Entry 3PP4 (X-ray diffraction, 1.60 A resolution); this record covers chains H and L of the 3 polymer chains in the assembly.

Chain H:
Protein: GA101 Fab heavy chain
Organism: Mus musculus
Notes: antibody fragment or engineered binder
Chain sequence (224 residues; row label = number of the first residue in the row):
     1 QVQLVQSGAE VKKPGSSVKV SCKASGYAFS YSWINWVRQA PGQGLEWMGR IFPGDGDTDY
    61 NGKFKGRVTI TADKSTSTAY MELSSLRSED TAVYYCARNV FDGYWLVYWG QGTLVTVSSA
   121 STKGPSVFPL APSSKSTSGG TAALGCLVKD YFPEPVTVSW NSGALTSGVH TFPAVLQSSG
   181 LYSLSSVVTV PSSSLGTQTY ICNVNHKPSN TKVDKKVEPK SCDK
Disordered / not traced: 221-224
Disulfide bonds: Cys22-Cys96, Cys146-Cys202
Reported in the primary citation:
  - binding site for chloride ion: Asn35, Arg50

Chain L:
Protein: GA101 Fab light chain
Organism: Mus musculus
Notes: antibody fragment or engineered binder
Chain sequence (219 residues; numbered 1 to 219; the number before each row is that of its first residue):
     1 DIVMTQTPLS LPVTPGEPAS ISCRSSKSLL HSNGITYLYW YLQKPGQSPQ LLIYQMSNLV
    61 SGVPDRFSGS GSGTDFTLKI SRVEAEDVGV YYCAQNLELP YTFGGGTKVE IKRTVAAPSV
   121 FIFPPSDEQL KSGTASVVCL LNNFYPREAK VQWKVDNALQ SGNSQESVTE QDSKDSTYSL
   181 SSTLTLSKAD YEKHKVYACE VTHQGLSSPV TKSFNRGEC
Disulfide bonds: Cys23-Cys93, Cys139-Cys199
Reported in the primary citation:
  - binding site for chloride ion: Tyr101

How chain H and chain L interact:
Pairs across the interface (77):
  Asn35(H) - Tyr101(L)
  Gln39(H) - Gln43(L)  hydrogen bond
  Gln39(H) - Tyr92(L)  hydrogen bond
  Gly44(H) - Tyr92(L)
  Gly44(H) - Gly105(L)
  Leu45(H) - Tyr92(L)  hydrophobic
  Leu45(H) - Phe103(L)
  Trp47(H) - Leu99(L)  hydrophobic
  Trp47(H) - Pro100(L)  hydrophobic
  Trp47(H) - Tyr101(L)
  Arg50(H) - Tyr101(L)  hydrogen bond
  Asp59(H) - Leu99(L)
  Asn61(H) - Pro100(L)
  Tyr95(H) - Gln43(L)  hydrogen bond
  Tyr95(H) - Ser48(L)
  Tyr95(H) - Pro49(L)
  Gly103(H) - Tyr39(L)  hydrogen bond (backbone-side chain)
  Gly103(H) - Tyr54(L)
  Gly103(H) - Gln55(L)
  Tyr104(H) - Tyr39(L)
  Tyr104(H) - Leu51(L)
  Tyr104(H) - Tyr54(L)
  Trp105(H) - Tyr39(L)  hydrophobic
  Trp105(H) - Tyr41(L)
  Trp105(H) - Ala94(L)  hydrophobic
  Trp105(H) - Gln95(L)
  Trp105(H) - Asn96(L)
  Trp105(H) - Tyr101(L)  hydrophobic
  Leu106(H) - Tyr41(L)  hydrogen bond (backbone-side chain)
  Leu106(H) - Leu51(L)
  Val107(H) - Leu51(L)  hydrophobic
  Trp109(H) - Tyr41(L)  hydrophobic
  Trp109(H) - Pro49(L)
  Gly110(H) - Ser48(L)  hydrogen bond (backbone-side chain)
  Gln111(H) - Ser48(L)
  Val127(H) - Glu128(L)
  Phe128(H) - Ser126(L)
  Phe128(H) - Glu128(L)
  Phe128(H) - Gln129(L)
  Pro129(H) - Ser126(L)
  Pro129(H) - Glu128(L)
  Leu130(H) - Phe123(L)
  Leu130(H) - Val138(L)  hydrophobic
  Ala131(H) - Phe123(L)
  Lys135(H) - Phe121(L)
  Lys135(H) - Ile122(L)  hydrogen bond (backbone-backbone)
  Lys135(H) - Ser213(L)
  Ser136(H) - Phe121(L)
  Ser136(H) - Phe123(L)
  Thr137(H) - Phe121(L)
  Ser138(H) - Ser119(L)
  Ser138(H) - Phe121(L)
  Ala143(H) - Phe121(L)  hydrophobic
  Ala143(H) - Phe123(L)
  Leu147(H) - Ser136(L)
  Lys149(H) - Gln129(L)
  Lys149(H) - Ser136(L)
  His170(H) - Asn142(L)
  His170(H) - Asn143(L)  hydrogen bond
  His170(H) - Ser179(L)  hydrogen bond
  Phe172(H) - Leu140(L)  hydrophobic
  Phe172(H) - Ser167(L)
  Phe172(H) - Thr169(L)
  Phe172(H) - Ser179(L)
  Phe172(H) - Leu180(L)
  Phe172(H) - Ser181(L)
  Pro173(H) - Ser167(L)  hydrogen bond (backbone-side chain)
  Pro173(H) - Val168(L)
  Val175(H) - Gln165(L)
  Val175(H) - Glu166(L)
  Val175(H) - Ser167(L)
  Leu176(H) - Gln165(L)  hydrogen bond (backbone-side chain)
  Gln177(H) - Gln165(L)
  Val187(H) - Leu140(L)  hydrophobic
  Thr189(H) - Asn142(L)
  Lys215(H) - Glu128(L)  salt bridge
  Lys220(H) - Cys219(L)
Interface residues without a listed pair, chain H (45 interface residues in all): Val37, Glu46, Gly112, Ser133, Leu144, Ser185
Interface residues without a listed pair, chain L (46 interface residues in all): Gln47, Gly104, Val120, Ser132, Thr134, Thr185, Lys212

Overview:
The interface between chain H and chain L involves 45 residues on one side and 46 on the other, with 12
hydrogen bonds and 1 salt bridge. Among the polar pairs are Lys215(H)-Glu128(L), Gln39(H)-Gln43(L) and
Gln39(H)-Tyr92(L). From the paper: a binding site for chloride ion at Asn35(H), Arg50(H) and Tyr101(L).
Chain H is GA101 Fab heavy chain and chain L is GA101 Fab light chain, both from Mus musculus; the structure,
Epitope characterization and crystal structure of GA101 provide insights into the molecular basis for the type
..., was determined by X-ray diffraction.
